4CYH - chain A; structure by X-ray diffraction, 2.10 A resolution.

# Chain A
Name: Cyclophilin A
Organism: Homo sapiens
Notes: EC 5.2.1.8
Reference sequence: P05092 (CYPH_HUMAN); residues 2-165 here correspond to UniProt positions 1-164 (UniProt number = residue number - 1)
Sequence (164 residues; numbered 2 to 165; the number before each row is that of its first residue):
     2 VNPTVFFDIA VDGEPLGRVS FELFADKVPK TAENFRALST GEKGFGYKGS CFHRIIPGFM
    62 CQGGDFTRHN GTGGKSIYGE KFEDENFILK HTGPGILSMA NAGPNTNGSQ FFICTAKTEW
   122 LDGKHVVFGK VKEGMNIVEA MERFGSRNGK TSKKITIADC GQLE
Residues lining bound ligands: histidine / proline: Arg55, Phe60, Met61, Gln63, Ala101, Asn102, Ala103, Gly104, Phe113, Leu122, His126

# In short
Ligands of chain A: histidine / proline.
Chain A is Cyclophilin A (Homo sapiens); the structure, Cyclophilin A complexed with dipeptide his-pro, was
determined by X-ray diffraction together with 2CYH, 3CYH and 5CYH from the same study.
